PDB entry 5T5M | X-ray diffraction, 2.50 A resolution | chains A and G of the 6 polymer chains in the assembly

Chain A:
Name: Tungsten formylmethanofuran dehydrogenase subunit fwdA
From: Methanothermobacter wolfeii
Notes: EC 1.2.99.5
Chain sequence (569 residues; numbered 1 to 569; the number before each row is that of its first residue):
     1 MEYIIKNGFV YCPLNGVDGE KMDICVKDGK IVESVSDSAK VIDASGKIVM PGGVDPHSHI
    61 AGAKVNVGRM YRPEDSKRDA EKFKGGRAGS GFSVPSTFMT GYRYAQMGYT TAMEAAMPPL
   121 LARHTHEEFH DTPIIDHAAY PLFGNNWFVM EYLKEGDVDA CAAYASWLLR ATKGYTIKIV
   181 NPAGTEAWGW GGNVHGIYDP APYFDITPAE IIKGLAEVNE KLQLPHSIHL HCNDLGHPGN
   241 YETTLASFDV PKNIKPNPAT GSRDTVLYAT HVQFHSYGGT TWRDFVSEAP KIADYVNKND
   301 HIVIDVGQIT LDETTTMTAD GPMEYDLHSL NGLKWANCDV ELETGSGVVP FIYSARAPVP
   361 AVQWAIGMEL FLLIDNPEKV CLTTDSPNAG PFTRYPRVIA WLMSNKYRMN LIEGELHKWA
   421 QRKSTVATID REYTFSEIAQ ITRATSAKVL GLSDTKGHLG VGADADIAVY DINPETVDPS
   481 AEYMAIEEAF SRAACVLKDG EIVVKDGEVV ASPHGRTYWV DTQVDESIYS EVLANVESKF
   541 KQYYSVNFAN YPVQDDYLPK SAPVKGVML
Modified / non-standard residues: Lys178 (lysine nz-carboxylic acid; KCX)
Bound ions: Zn2+ site 1: His57, His59, Lys178, Asp385; Mg2+ site 1: Arg69, Ser76 (shared with 1 residue of chain B); Zn2+ site 2: Lys178, His231, His271; Mg2+ site 2: Thr344 (shared with 1 residue of chain B)

Chain G:
Name: Tungsten formylmethanofuran dehydrogenase subunit fwdG
From: Methanothermobacter wolfeii
Chain sequence (82 residues; numbered 1 to 82; the number before each row is that of its first residue):
     1 MAIGLKAYPE LCHGCGNCVI ACPVNALRSP EVAGGKGPTD DVEIIMIVED GVVNIKNPDL
    61 CGKCGTCVES CPVDAIRLEE LE
Unresolved in the structure: 1, 82
Bound ions: 4Fe-4S cluster Fe site 1: Cys12, Cys15, Cys18, Cys71; 4Fe-4S cluster Fe site 2: Cys22, Cys61, Cys64, Cys67
Residues lining bound ligands:
  - 4Fe-4S cluster (SF4), molecule 1: Leu5, Cys22, Pro23, Val24, Ile45, Met46, Cys61, Gly62, Lys63, Cys64, Gly65, Thr66, Cys67, Leu78
  - 4Fe-4S cluster (SF4), molecule 2: Cys12, His13, Gly14, Cys15, Gly16, Asn17, Cys18, Val53, Cys71, Val73, Ala75, Ile76

Chain A / chain G interface:
Pairs across the interface (11):
  Phe540(A) - Lys36(G)  hydrogen bond (backbone-side chain)
  Lys541(A) - Pro30(G)
  Lys541(A) - Glu31(G)
  Lys541(A) - Lys36(G)
  Lys541(A) - Asp40(G)  salt bridge
  Gln542(A) - Pro30(G)
  Gln542(A) - Gly34(G)
  Tyr544(A) - Lys36(G)  hydrogen bond (backbone-side chain)
  Val546(A) - Lys36(G)  hydrogen bond (backbone-side chain)
  Asn547(A) - Lys36(G)
  Asn547(A) - Thr39(G)  hydrogen bond
Also at the interface, not in a pair above, chain A (7 interface residues in all): Ser545

Overview:
7 residues of chain A and 6 residues of chain G are in contact, with 4 hydrogen bonds and 1 salt bridge. Among
the polar pairs are Lys541(A)-Asp40(G), Phe540(A)-Lys36(G) and Tyr544(A)-Lys36(G). Chain G binds 4Fe-4S
cluster.
Here chain A is Tungsten formylmethanofuran dehydrogenase subunit fwdA and chain G is Tungsten
formylmethanofuran dehydrogenase subunit fwdG, both from Methanothermobacter wolfeii. Entry 5T5M
(Tungsten-containing formylmethanofuran dehydrogenase from methanothermobacter wolfeii, trigonal form at 2.5
A) was determined by X-ray diffraction together with 5T5I and 5T61 from the same study.
